Entry 5ZNJ (X-ray diffraction, 1.84 A resolution); this record covers chain A.

# Chain A
Protein: Proline--tRNA ligase
Source organism: Staphylococcus aureus
Notes: EC 6.1.1.15
UniProtKB: A0A227M497 (A0A227M497_STAAU); numbering as in UniProt (aligned over 1-567)
Sequence (567 residues; numbered 1 to 567; the number before each row is that of its first residue):
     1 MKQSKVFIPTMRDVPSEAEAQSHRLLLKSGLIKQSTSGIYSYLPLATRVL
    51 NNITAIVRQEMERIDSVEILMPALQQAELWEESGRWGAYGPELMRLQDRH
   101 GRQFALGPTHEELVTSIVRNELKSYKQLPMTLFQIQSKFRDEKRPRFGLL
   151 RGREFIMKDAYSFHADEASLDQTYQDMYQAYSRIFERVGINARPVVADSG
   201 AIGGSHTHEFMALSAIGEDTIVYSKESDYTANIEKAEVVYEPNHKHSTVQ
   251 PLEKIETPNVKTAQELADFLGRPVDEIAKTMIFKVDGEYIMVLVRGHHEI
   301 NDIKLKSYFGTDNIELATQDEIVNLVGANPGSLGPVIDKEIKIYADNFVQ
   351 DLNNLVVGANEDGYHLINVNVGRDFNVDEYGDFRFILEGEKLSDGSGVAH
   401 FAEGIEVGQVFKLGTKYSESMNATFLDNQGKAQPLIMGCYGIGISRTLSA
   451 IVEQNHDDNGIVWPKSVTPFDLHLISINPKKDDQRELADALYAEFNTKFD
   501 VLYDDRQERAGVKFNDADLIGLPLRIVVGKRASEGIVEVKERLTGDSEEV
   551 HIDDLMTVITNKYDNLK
Not modelled in the structure: 327-330
Ligand contacts:
  - AMP-PNP (ANP; phosphoaminophosphonic acid-adenylate ester): Arg-140, Glu-142, Leu-149, Leu-150, Arg-151, Gly-152, Phe-155, Met-157, Glu-406, Val-407, Gly-408, Gln-409, Ile-442, Gly-443, Arg-446
  - Halofuginone (HFG; 7-bromo-6-chloro-3-{3-[(2R,3S)-3-hydroxypiperidin-2-yl]-2-oxopropyl}quinazolin-4(3H)-one): Trp-80, Arg-85, Tyr-89, Glu-92, Leu-93, Pro-108, Thr-109, Glu-111, Arg-140, Met-157, Asp-159, Tyr-161, Gln-409, Cys-439, Tyr-440, Gly-441

# In short
Ligands of chain A: AMP-PNP and Halofuginone.
Chain A is Proline--tRNA ligase (Staphylococcus aureus); the structure, Crystal structure of a bacterial ProRS
with ligands, was determined by X-ray diffraction (same publication as 5ZNK).
